Entry 7VOR (electron microscopy, 2.74 A resolution); this record covers chains 1 and 2 of the 66 polymer chains in the assembly.

Chain 1:
Name: Light-harvesting protein B-875 alpha chain
From: Cereibacter sphaeroides 2.4.1
Reference sequence: Q3J1A4 (LHA1_RHOS4); numbering as in UniProt (aligned over 1-58)
Amino-acid sequence (58 residues; numbered 1 to 58; the number before each row is that of its first residue):
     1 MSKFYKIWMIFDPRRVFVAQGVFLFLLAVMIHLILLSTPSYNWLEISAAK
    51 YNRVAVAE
Not modelled in the structure: 1-7, 55-58
Small-molecule neighbours:
  - bacteriochlorophyll a (BCL), molecule 1: Leu24, Phe25, Ala28, His32, Leu35, Tyr41, Trp43
  - bacteriochlorophyll a (BCL), molecule 2: Leu24, Leu27, Ala28, Ile31, His32, Leu35, Tyr41
  - spheroidene (SPO): Phe25, Ala28, Val29, His32, Leu33, Leu36, Trp43
Curated features (UniProtKB/Swiss-Prot):
  - binding site (a bacteriochlorophyll): His32

Chain 2:
Name: Light-harvesting protein B-875 beta chain
From: Cereibacter sphaeroides 2.4.1
Reference sequence: Q3J1A3 (LHB1_RHOS4); numbering as in UniProt (aligned over 1-49)
Amino-acid sequence (49 residues; row label = number of the first residue in the row):
     1 MADKSDLGYTGLTDEQAQELHSVYMSGLWLFSAVAIVAHLAVYIWRPWF
Not modelled in the structure: 1-10, 49
Small-molecule neighbours:
  - bacteriochlorophyll a (BCL), molecule 1: Phe31, Val34, Ala35, Ala38, His39, Val42, Trp45
  - bacteriochlorophyll a (BCL), molecule 2: Phe31, Ser32, Ala35, His39, Val42, Trp48
Curated features (UniProtKB/Swiss-Prot):
  - binding site (a bacteriochlorophyll): His21, His39

How chain 1 and chain 2 interact:
Contacting residue pairs - 12 pairs, chain 1 then chain 2:
  Trp8(1) - Leu20(2)  hydrophobic
  Trp8(1) - His21(2)  hydrogen bond
  Trp8(1) - Tyr24(2)  hydrophobic
  Met9(1) - Leu12(2)
  Pro13(1) - Leu12(2)  hydrophobic
  Pro13(1) - Leu20(2)  hydrophobic
  Phe17(1) - Leu20(2)  hydrophobic
  Phe17(1) - Tyr24(2)  hydrophobic
  Tyr41(1) - Trp45(2)  hydrophobic
  Tyr41(1) - Arg46(2)
  Tyr41(1) - Trp48(2)
  Ile46(1) - Trp45(2)  hydrophobic
Other interface residues (no listed pair), chain 1 (9 interface residues in all): Gln20, Ser40, Trp43
Other interface residues (no listed pair), chain 2 (9 interface residues in all): Gly11, Ala17

Summary:
Chain 1 and chain 2 each contribute 9 residues to their interface; the contacts include 1 hydrogen bond. Its
one hydrogen-bonded contact is Trp8(1)-His21(2). Bacteriochlorophyll a is bound between chain 1 and chain 2.
Ligands of chain 1: spheroidene.
Here chain 1 is Light-harvesting protein B-875 alpha chain and chain 2 is Light-harvesting protein B-875 beta
chain, both from Cereibacter sphaeroides 2.4.1. Entry 7VOR (The structure of dimeric photosynthetic RC-LH1
supercomplex in Class-1) was determined by electron microscopy (same publication as 7VA9, 7VB9, 7VNM, 7VOT and
7VOY).
